Entry 2DH3 (X-ray diffraction, 2.80 A resolution); this record covers chain A.

[Chain A]
Molecule: 4F2 cell-surface antigen heavy chain
Organism: Homo sapiens
Notes: fragment: ED4F2hc(Ectodomain)
UniProt: P08195 (4F2_HUMAN); residues 111-529 here = UniProt positions 111-529
Chain sequence (424 residues; numbered 106 to 529; the number before each row is that of its first residue):
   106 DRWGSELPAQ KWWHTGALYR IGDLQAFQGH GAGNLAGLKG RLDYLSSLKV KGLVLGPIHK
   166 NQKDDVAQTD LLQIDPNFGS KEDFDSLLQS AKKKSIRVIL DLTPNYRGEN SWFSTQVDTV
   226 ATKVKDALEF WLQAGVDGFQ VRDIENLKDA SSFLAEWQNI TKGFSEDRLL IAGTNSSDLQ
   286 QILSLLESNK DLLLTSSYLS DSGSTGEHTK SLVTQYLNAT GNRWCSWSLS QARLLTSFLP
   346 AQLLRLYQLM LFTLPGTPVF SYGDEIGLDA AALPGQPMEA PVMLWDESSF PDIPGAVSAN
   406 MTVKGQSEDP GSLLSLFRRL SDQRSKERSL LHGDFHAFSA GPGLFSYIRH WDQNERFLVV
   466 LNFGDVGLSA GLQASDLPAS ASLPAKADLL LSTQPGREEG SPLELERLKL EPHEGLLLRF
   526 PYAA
Not modelled in the structure: 106-113
Sequence notes: expression tag (106-110)
Ion coordination: Zn2+: Asp439, His441, His455 (shared with 1 residue of chain B)
Reported in the primary citation:
  - Zn2+ coordination: Asp439, His441, His455
  - post-translational modification sites: Asn264, Asn280, Asn323, Asn405 (proposed by the authors, not directly observed)

[In short]
Asp439, His441 and His455 coordinate Zn2+. From the paper: Zn2+ coordination by Asp439, His441 and His455;
modification sites Asn264, Asn280 and Asn323 among others.
Chain A is 4F2 cell-surface antigen heavy chain (Homo sapiens); the structure, Crystal Structure of human
ED-4F2hc, was determined by X-ray diffraction together with 2DH2 from the same study.
